Entry 8PSN (electron microscopy, 2.73 A resolution); this record covers chains A and V of the 6 polymer chains in the assembly.

== Chain A ==
Protein: Polymerase acidic protein (PA-like)
From: Tilapia lake virus
Reference sequence: A0A142I7Z3 (A0A142I7Z3_9VIRU); residues 1-419 here = UniProt positions 1-419
Sequence (419 residues; each row starts with the number of its first residue):
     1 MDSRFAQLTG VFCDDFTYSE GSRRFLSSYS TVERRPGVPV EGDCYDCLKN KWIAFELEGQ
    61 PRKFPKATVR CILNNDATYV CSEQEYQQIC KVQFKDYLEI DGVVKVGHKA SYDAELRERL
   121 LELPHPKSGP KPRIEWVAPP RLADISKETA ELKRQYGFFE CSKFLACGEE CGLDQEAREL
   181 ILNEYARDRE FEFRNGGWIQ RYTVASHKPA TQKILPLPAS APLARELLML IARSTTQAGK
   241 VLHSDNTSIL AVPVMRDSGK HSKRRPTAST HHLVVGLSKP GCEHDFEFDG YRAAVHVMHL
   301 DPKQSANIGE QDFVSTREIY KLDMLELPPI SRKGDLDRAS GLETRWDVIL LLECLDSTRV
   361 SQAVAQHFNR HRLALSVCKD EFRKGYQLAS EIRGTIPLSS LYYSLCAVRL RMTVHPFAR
Unresolved in the structure: 418-419
Ion coordination: Zn2+: Cys161, Cys282, His284, His296

== Chain V ==
Molecule: 5' vRNA end - vRNA loop
Sequence (40 nucleotides; each row starts with the number of its first residue):
     1 GCAAAUCUUU CUCACGUCCU GACUUGUGAG UAAAAUUUGG
Unresolved in the structure: 1-2, 16-40

== Interface between chain A and chain V ==
Contacting residue pairs (46):
  Gln200(A) with A3(V), sugar contact
  Tyr202(A) with A3(V), base contact; U9(V), stacking on the base; U10(V), hydrogen bond to the phosphate
  Val204(A) with A3(V), hydrogen bond to the base
  Ala205(A) with A3(V), base contact; A4(V), base contact; U6(V), base contact; U8(V), base contact; U9(V), base contact
  Ser206(A) with U6(V), hydrogen bond to the base
  His207(A) with U6(V), hydrogen bond to the base; C7(V), stacking on the base; U8(V), base contact
  Lys208(A) with U6(V), hydrogen bond to the base
  Pro209(A) with U6(V), phosphate contact
  Ala210(A) with U6(V), hydrogen bond to the phosphate
  Val254(A) with A3(V), base contact; U9(V), hydrogen bond to the sugar; U10(V), phosphate contact
  Met255(A) with U10(V), phosphate contact
  Arg256(A) with U10(V), hydrogen bond to the phosphate
  Lys263(A) with U10(V), salt bridge to the phosphate; C11(V), phosphate contact
  Thr267(A) with U10(V), base contact
  Ser269(A) with U9(V), sugar contact; U10(V), base contact
  Thr270(A) with U9(V), phosphate contact; U10(V), hydrogen bond to the phosphate
  His271(A) with U8(V), hydrogen bond to the sugar; U9(V), hydrogen bond to the sugar
  Met298(A) with A5(V), phosphate contact
  His299(A) with A3(V), base contact; A4(V), hydrogen bond to the base; A5(V), hydrogen bond to the phosphate; U9(V), base contact
  Leu300(A) with A5(V), base contact
  Gln304(A) with A5(V), base contact
  Ile308(A) with A5(V), base contact
  Leu355(A) with A5(V), hydrogen bond to the base
  Asp356(A) with A5(V), base contact
  Ser357(A) with A5(V), hydrogen bond to the base
  Arg393(A) with U6(V), salt bridge to the phosphate; C7(V), salt bridge to the phosphate
  Gly394(A) with A5(V), sugar contact
  Pro397(A) with A5(V), base contact
Other interface residues (no listed pair), chain A (32 interface residues in all): Val297, Thr358, Thr395, Ile396

== Summary ==
32 residues of chain A face 9 of chain V across their interface; the contacts include 15 hydrogen bonds, 3
salt bridges and 2 aromatic stacking contacts. Polar contacts include Val204(A)-A3(V), Ser206(A)-U6(V) and
His207(A)-U6(V). Cys161(A), Cys282(A), His284(A) and His296(A) coordinate Zn2+.
Here chain A is Polymerase acidic protein (PA-like) (Tilapia lake virus) and chain V is 5' vRNA end - vRNA
loop. Entry 8PSN (Tilapia Lake Virus polymerase in vRNA initiation state (transcriptase conformation)) was
determined by electron microscopy, deposited together with 8PSO, 8PSQ, 8PSS, 8PSU, 8PSX, 8PSZ and 6 further
entries.
